2C7X - chain A; structure by X-ray diffraction, 1.75 A resolution.

# Chain A
Protein: Cytochrome P450 monooxygenase
Organism: Streptomyces venezuelae
UniProt: O87605 (O87605_9ACTO); residues 1-416 here = UniProt positions 1-416
Chain sequence (436 residues; row label = number of the first residue in the row; numbers below 1 keep their minus sign (Met-19 is residue -19)):
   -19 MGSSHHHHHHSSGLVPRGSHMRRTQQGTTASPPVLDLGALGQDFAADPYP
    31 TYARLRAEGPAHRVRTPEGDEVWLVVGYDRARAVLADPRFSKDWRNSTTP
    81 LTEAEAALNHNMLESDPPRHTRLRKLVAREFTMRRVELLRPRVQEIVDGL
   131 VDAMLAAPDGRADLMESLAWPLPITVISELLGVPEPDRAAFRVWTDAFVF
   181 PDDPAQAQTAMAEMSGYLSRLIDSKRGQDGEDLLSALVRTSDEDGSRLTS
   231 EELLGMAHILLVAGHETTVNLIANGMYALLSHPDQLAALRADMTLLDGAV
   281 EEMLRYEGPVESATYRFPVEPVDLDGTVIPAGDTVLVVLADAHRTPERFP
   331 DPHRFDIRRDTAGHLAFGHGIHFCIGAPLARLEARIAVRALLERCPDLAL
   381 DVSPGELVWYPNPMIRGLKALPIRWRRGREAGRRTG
Unresolved in the structure: -19 to 10, 408-416
Metal / ion sites: heme Fe near Cys354 (its only coordinating residue here)
Residues lining bound ligands:
  - heme (HEM): Leu65, Lys72, Met92, Leu93, His100, Arg104, Phe111, Ile239, Leu240, Ala243, Gly244, Thr247, Thr248, Leu251, Leu284, Pro289, Val290, Ala293, Thr294, Arg296, Leu319, Ala346, Phe347, Gly348, Ile351, His352, Phe353, Cys354, Ile355, Gly356, Leu359, Ala360
  - narbomycin (NRB): Asp50, Trp74, Glu85, Leu93, Glu94, Phe178, Val179, Ala187, Gln188, Met191, His238, Ile239, Val242, Ala243, Glu246, Thr247, Thr294, Tyr295, Asn392, Met394, Ile395
Swiss-Prot annotation at these positions:
  - binding site (substrate): Glu94, Ala187 to Met191, His238 to Glu246
  - binding site (heme): Cys354
  - mutagenesis: Asp50 (D50A: Mildly reduces activity with YC-17 and narbomycin; D50N: Increases affinity for narbomycin and YC-17. Mildly increases activity YC-17 and narbomycin), Glu85 (E85A: Strongly reduces activity with narbomycin, but has only minor effect on activity with YC-17. Loss of activity with YC-17 and narbomycin; when associated with A-94 ...), Glu94 (E94A: Strongly reduces activity with YC-17, but has only minor effect on activity with narbomycin. Loss of activity with YC-17 and narbomycin; when associated with A-85 ...)
Reported in the primary citation:
  - binding site for narbomycin: Asp50, Glu85, Leu93, Phe178, Val179, Ala187, Gln188, Met191, His238, Ile239, Val242, Ala243, Glu246, Thr247, Thr294, Tyr295, Asn392, Met394, Ile395
  - mutagenesis - D50N: increased catalytic activity on narbomycin
  - mutagenesis - E85A/E94A: abolished catalytic activity on narbomycin

# Summary
Ligands of chain A: heme and narbomycin. Curated annotation (UniProt) lists 15 substrate-binding residues,
heme-binding residue Cys354 and 3 mutagenesis sites. From the paper: a binding site for narbomycin at Asp50,
Glu85 and Leu93 among others; D50N increases catalytic activity on narbomycin.
Chain A is Cytochrome P450 monooxygenase (Streptomyces venezuelae); the structure, Crystal structure of
narbomycin-bound cytochrome P450 PikC (CYP107L1), was determined by X-ray diffraction, deposited together with
2CD8, 2BVJ and 2C6H.
